Entry 5U6F (X-ray diffraction, 1.50 A resolution); this record covers chain A.

Chain A:
Protein: LPXTG-motif cell wall anchor domain protein
Organism: Mobiluncus mulieris
Reference sequence: E0QN07 (E0QN07_9ACTO); residues 1-292 here correspond to UniProt positions 6668-6959 (UniProt number = residue number + 6667)
Amino-acid sequence (292 residues; numbered 1 to 292; the number before each row is that of its first residue):
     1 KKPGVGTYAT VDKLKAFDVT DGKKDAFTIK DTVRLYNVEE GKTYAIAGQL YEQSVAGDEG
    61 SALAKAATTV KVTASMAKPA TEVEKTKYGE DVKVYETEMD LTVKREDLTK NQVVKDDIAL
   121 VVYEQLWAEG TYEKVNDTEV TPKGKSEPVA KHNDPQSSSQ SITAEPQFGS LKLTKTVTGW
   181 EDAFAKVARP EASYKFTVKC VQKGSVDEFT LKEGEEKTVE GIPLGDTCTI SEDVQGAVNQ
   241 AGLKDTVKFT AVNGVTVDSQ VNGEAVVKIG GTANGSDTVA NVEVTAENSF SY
Disordered / not traced: 272-275
Covalently attached groups: covalent link Thr-7/Gln-160; covalent link Lys-175/Asn-288
What the authors report for this chain:
  - contacts within the chain: Thr-7/Gln-160, Lys-175/Asn-288 (covalent link)

Summary:
The paper reports contacts within the chain involving Thr-7, Gln-160 and Lys-175 among others.
Chain A is LPXTG-motif cell wall anchor domain protein (Mobiluncus mulieris); the structure, Bacterial adhesin
from Mobiluncus mulieris containing intramolecular disulfide, isopeptide, and ester bond cross-links (space
group P21), was determined by X-ray diffraction together with 5U5O from the same study.
